6LUP - chains A and B of the 3 polymer chains in the assembly; structure by X-ray diffraction, 2.30 A resolution.

# Chain A
Protein: MHC class I protein
From: Ginglymostoma cirratum
UniProt: Q9MX69 (Q9MX69_GINCI); residues 2-268 here correspond to UniProt positions 17-283 (UniProt number = residue number + 15)
Amino-acid sequence (267 residues; numbered 2 to 268; the number before each row is that of its first residue):
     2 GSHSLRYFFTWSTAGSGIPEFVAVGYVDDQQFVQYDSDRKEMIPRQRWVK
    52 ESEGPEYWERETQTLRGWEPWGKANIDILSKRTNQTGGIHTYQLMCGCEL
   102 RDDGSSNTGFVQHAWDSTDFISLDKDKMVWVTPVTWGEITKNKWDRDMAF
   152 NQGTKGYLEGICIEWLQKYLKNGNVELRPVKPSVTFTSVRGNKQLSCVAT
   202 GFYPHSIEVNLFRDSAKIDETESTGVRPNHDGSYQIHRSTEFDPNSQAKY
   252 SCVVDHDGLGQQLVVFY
Cystine bridges: C99-C163, C198-C253

# Chain B
Protein: Beta-2-microglobulin
From: Ginglymostoma cirratum
UniProt: F4ZE04 (F4ZE04_GINCI); residues 5-95 here correspond to UniProt positions 19-109 (UniProt number = residue number + 14)
Amino-acid sequence (96 residues; each row starts with the number of its first residue):
     2 ATSSPNVQVYTYKLIKEGESNVLLCHAKDFSPPNIKLELLENGRIIPNTT
    52 QSDLSFESDWSFKLTRYVEFTPQSGYKYSCMVTHNGDSKEIQLDRY
Sequence notes: expression tag (2-4, 96-97)
Cystine bridges: C26-C81

# How chain A and chain B interact
Pairs across the interface (52; chain A residue first):
  F9(A) - F57(B)
  F10(A) - F57(B)
  T11(A) - L55(B)
  T11(A) - F57(B)
  T11(A) - F63(B)
  S13(A) - P34(B)
  I19(A) - P34(B)
  V23(A) - L55(B)  hydrophobic
  V25(A) - D54(B)
  V25(A) - L55(B)
  Y27(A) - S56(B)
  Q32(A) - D54(B)  hydrogen bond
  Q35(A) - D54(B)
  R46(A) - D54(B)  salt bridge
  I90(A) - N35(B)
  T92(A) - P34(B)
  T92(A) - F63(B)
  Q94(A) - F57(B)
  Q94(A) - W61(B)  hydrogen bond (side chain-backbone)
  Q94(A) - F63(B)
  L95(A) - F57(B)
  M96(A) - F57(B)  hydrophobic
  Q113(A) - W61(B)
  H114(A) - W61(B)
  A115(A) - W61(B)  hydrophobic
  D117(A) - A2(B)  hydrogen bond (backbone-backbone)
  S118(A) - S32(B)
  S118(A) - W61(B)
  S118(A) - F63(B)
  D120(A) - W61(B)  hydrogen bond
  V190(A) - Y97(B)  hydrophobic
  R191(A) - D95(B)  salt bridge
  R191(A) - R96(B)
  R191(A) - Y97(B)
  S197(A) - Y97(B)  hydrogen bond
  T201(A) - Y13(B)  hydrogen bond (side chain-backbone)
  T225(A) - Q9(B)
  R228(A) - Q9(B)
  R228(A) - Y11(B)
  P229(A) - Y11(B)  hydrogen bond (backbone-side chain)
  P229(A) - L25(B)
  P229(A) - H27(B)
  P229(A) - T66(B)
  N230(A) - Y13(B)
  N230(A) - L25(B)
  H231(A) - V23(B)
  H231(A) - L25(B)
  H231(A) - Y68(B)
  Q236(A) - Y11(B)
  Q236(A) - T12(B)
  Q236(A) - Y13(B)
  H238(A) - Y97(B)  hydrogen bond
Interface residues without a listed pair, chain A (37 interface residues in all): T119, G202, D232, S234
Interface residues without a listed pair, chain B (29 interface residues in all): K29, P33, E58, S59, D60, K64, N86

# Overview
37 residues of chain A and 29 residues of chain B are in contact, with 8 hydrogen bonds and 2 salt bridges.
Polar contacts include R46(A)-D54(B), R191(A)-D95(B) and Q32(A)-D54(B).
Chain A is MHC class I protein and chain B is Beta-2-microglobulin, both from Ginglymostoma cirratum; the
structure, Crystal structure of shark MHC CLASS I for 2.3 angstrom, was determined by X-ray diffraction
together with 6LUO from the same study.
